PDB entry 4MHH | X-ray diffraction, 3.56 A resolution | chains C and I of the 12 polymer chains in the assembly

== Chain C ==
Protein: Hemagglutinin HA1 chain
Organism: Influenza A virus
Notes: fragment: receptor binding domain
UniProtKB: Q6DQ33 (Q6DQ33_9INFA); the construct lacks a stretch of the UniProt sequence, so the offset changes along the chain: 11-55 = UniProt 17-61; 56-83 = UniProt 63-90; 84-96 = UniProt 92-104; 97-125 = UniProt 106-134; 3 more segments
Chain sequence (334 residues; each row starts with the number of its first residue; a row labelled like 125A-125B holds insertion residues (125A, then the next letters in order)):
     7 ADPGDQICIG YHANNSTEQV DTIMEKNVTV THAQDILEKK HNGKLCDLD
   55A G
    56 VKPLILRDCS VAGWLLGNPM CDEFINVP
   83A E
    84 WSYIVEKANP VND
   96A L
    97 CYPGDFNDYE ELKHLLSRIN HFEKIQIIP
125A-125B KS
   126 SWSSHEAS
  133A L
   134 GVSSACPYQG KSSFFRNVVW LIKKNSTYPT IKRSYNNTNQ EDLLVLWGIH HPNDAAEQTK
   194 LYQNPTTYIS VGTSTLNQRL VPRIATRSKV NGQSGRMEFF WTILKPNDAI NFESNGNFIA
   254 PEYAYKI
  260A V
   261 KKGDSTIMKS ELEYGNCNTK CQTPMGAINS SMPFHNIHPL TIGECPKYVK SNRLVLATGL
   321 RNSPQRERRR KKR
Not modelled in the structure: 7, 325-333
Disulfide bonds: Cys52-Cys277, Cys64-Cys76, Cys97-Cys139, Cys281-Cys305
Covalent attachments: N-acetylglucosamine (NAG) linked to Asn21, Asn33, Asn158, Asn169, Asn289
Differences from the reference sequence: expression tag (7-10)

== Chain I ==
Protein: H5M9 antibody, light chain (kappa)
Organism: Mus musculus
Notes: fragment: Fab; antibody fragment or engineered binder
Chain sequence (218 residues; numbered 1 to 214 plus 4 insertion-coded residues; the number before each row is that of its first residue; a row labelled like 27A-27D holds insertion residues (27A, then the next letters in order)):
     1 DIVLTQSPGS LTVSLGQRAT ISCRASE
27A-27D SVDN
    28 FGKSFMHWYQ QKPGQSPKLL IYRASNREFG IPARFNGSGS GTDFALTINP VEADDVATYF
    88 CQQSNEDPRT FGGGTKLEIK RADAAPTVSI FPPSSEQLTS GGASVVCFLN NFYPKDINVK
   148 WKIDGSERQN GVLNSWTDQD SKDSTYSMSS TLTLTKDEYE RHNSYTCEAT HKTSTSPIVK
   208 SFNRNEC
Not modelled in the structure: 214
Disulfide bonds: Cys23-Cys88, Cys134-Cys194
Covalent attachments: N-acetylglucosamine (NAG) linked to Asn63

== Interface between chain C and chain I ==
Pairs across the interface - 17 pairs, chain C then chain I:
  Asp55(C) with Phe28(I); Lys30(I)
  Gly55A(C) with Lys30(I); Phe32(I)
  Val56(C) with Lys30(I); Arg50(I)
  Lys57(C) with Arg50(I)
  Asn81(C) with Phe56(I)
  Pro83(C) with Tyr49(I)
  Glu83A(C) with Tyr49(I); Arg50(I), salt bridge; Asn53(I)
  His117(C) with Tyr49(I), hydrogen bond
  Glu119(C) with Phe56(I)
  Lys120(C) with Phe56(I)
  Lys261(C) with Asn53(I)
  Asn278(C) with Phe28(I)
Other interface residues (no listed pair), chain C (13 interface residues in all): Lys280

== Overview ==
The interface between chain C and chain I involves 13 residues on one side and 7 on the other; the contacts
include 1 hydrogen bond and 1 salt bridge. Polar contacts include Glu83A(C)-Arg50(I) and His117(C)-Tyr49(I).
Covalently linked N-acetylglucosamine: at Asn21(C), Asn33(C), Asn158(C), Asn169(C) and Asn289(C).
Chain C is Hemagglutinin HA1 chain (Influenza A virus) and chain I is H5M9 antibody, light chain (kappa) (Mus
musculus); the structure, Crystal structure of Fab H5M9 in complex with influenza virus hemagglutinin from
A/Viet Nam/1203/2004 (H5N1), was determined by X-ray diffraction together with 4MHI and 4MHJ from the same
study.
